3C75 - chains L and J of the 6 polymer chains in the assembly; structure by X-ray diffraction, 2.50 A resolution.

== Chain L ==
Protein: Methylamine dehydrogenase light chain
From: Paracoccus versutus
Notes: EC 1.4.99.3
UniProtKB: P22641 (DHML_PARVE); residues -56 to 131 here correspond to UniProt positions 1-188 (UniProt number = residue number + 57)
Chain sequence (188 residues; row label = number of the first residue in the row; numbers below 1 keep their minus sign (Met-56 is residue -56)):
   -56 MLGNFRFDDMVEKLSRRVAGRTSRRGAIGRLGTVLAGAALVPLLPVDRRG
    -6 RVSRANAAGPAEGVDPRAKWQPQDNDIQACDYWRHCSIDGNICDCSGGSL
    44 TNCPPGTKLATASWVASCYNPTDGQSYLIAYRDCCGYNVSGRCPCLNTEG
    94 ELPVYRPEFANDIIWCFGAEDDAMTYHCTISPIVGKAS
Not modelled in the structure: -56 to 6
Modified residues: Trp57 (2-amino-3-(6,7-dioxo-6,7-dihydro-1H-indol-3-yl)-propionic acid; TRQ)
Cystine bridges: Cys23-Cys88, Cys29-Cys61, Cys36-Cys121, Cys38-Cys86, Cys46-Cys77, Cys78-Cys109
Covalently attached groups: covalent link Trp57-Trp108
Curated features (UniProtKB/Swiss-Prot):
  - modified residue: Trp57 (Tryptophylquinone)
  - cross-link: Trp57 to Trp108 (Tryptophan tryptophylquinone (Trp-Trp))

== Chain J ==
Protein: Methylamine dehydrogenase heavy chain
From: Paracoccus versutus
Notes: EC 1.4.99.3
UniProtKB: P23006 (DHMH_PARVE); residue numbers follow UniProt; this construct covers 1-426
Chain sequence (426 residues; numbered 1 to 426; the number before each row is that of its first residue):
     1 MASARESTPRYLTLIGATLACSALALGAAQAQTEPAEPEAPAETAAADAA
    51 GQTEGQRGAAEAAAALAAGEADEPVILEAPAPDARRVYIQDPAHFAAITQ
   101 QFVIDGSTGRILGMTDGGFLPHPVAAEDGSFFAQASTVFERIARGKRTDY
   151 VEVFDPVTFLPIADIELPDAPRFLVGTYQWMNALTPDNKNLLFYQFSPAP
   201 AVGVVDLEGKTFDRMLDVPDCYHIFPASPTVFYMNCRDGSLARVDFADGE
   251 TKVTNTEVFHTEDELLINHPAFSLRSGRLVWPTYTGKIFQADLTAEGATF
   301 RAPIEALTEAERADDWRPGGWQQTAYHRQSDRIYLLVDQRDEWKHKAASR
   351 FVVVLNAETGERINKIELGHEIDSINVSQDAEPLLYALSAGTQTLHIYDA
   401 ATGEELRSVDQLGRGPQIITTHDMDS
Not modelled in the structure: 1-51
Cystine bridges: Cys221-Cys236

== Interface between chain L and chain J ==
Residue-residue contacts (68):
  Asp17(L) - Ala59(J)
  Asp17(L) - Ala63(J)
  Asn18(L) - Gly55(J)
  Asn18(L) - Gln56(J)
  Asn18(L) - Ala59(J)
  Asp19(L) - Gly55(J)
  Asp19(L) - Ala59(J)
  Ile20(L) - Gly55(J)  hydrogen bond (backbone-backbone)
  Ile20(L) - Gly58(J)
  Ile20(L) - Ala59(J)
  Gln21(L) - Glu54(J)
  Gln21(L) - Gly55(J)
  Gln21(L) - Arg110(J)
  Arg27(L) - Ala62(J)
  Arg27(L) - Asp72(J)  salt bridge
  Asp37(L) - Arg110(J)  salt bridge
  Cys38(L) - Ile111(J)
  Ser39(L) - Gly113(J)
  Ser39(L) - Met114(J)
  Gly40(L) - Leu77(J)
  Gly40(L) - Ile111(J)
  Gly40(L) - Leu112(J)
  Gly41(L) - Leu77(J)
  Gly41(L) - Arg110(J)
  Leu43(L) - Ala62(J)  hydrophobic
  Thr44(L) - Asp72(J)
  Thr44(L) - Pro74(J)
  Thr44(L) - Val75(J)
  Asn45(L) - Pro74(J)
  Asn45(L) - Val75(J)  hydrogen bond (side chain-backbone)
  Asn45(L) - Leu77(J)
  Cys46(L) - Val75(J)  hydrogen bond (backbone-backbone)
  Cys46(L) - Ile76(J)
  Cys46(L) - Leu77(J)  hydrogen bond (backbone-backbone)
  Pro48(L) - Leu77(J)
  Pro48(L) - Glu78(J)
  Pro48(L) - Ala79(J)
  Pro48(L) - Leu112(J)
  Pro48(L) - Thr158(J)
  Pro48(L) - Phe159(J)  hydrophobic
  Gly49(L) - Thr158(J)  hydrogen bond (backbone-backbone)
  Gly49(L) - Leu160(J)
  Thr50(L) - Ile76(J)
  Lys51(L) - Leu160(J)
  Leu52(L) - Pro74(J)
  Leu52(L) - Val75(J)
  Asn63(L) - Leu66(J)
  Asp66(L) - Leu66(J)
  Tyr70(L) - Leu66(J)
  Arg75(L) - Pro74(J)
  Tyr80(L) - Met114(J)  hydrogen bond (side chain-backbone)
  Tyr80(L) - Asp116(J)
  Asn81(L) - Ile98(J)
  Asn81(L) - Asp116(J)  hydrogen bond (backbone-side chain)
  Val82(L) - Gln100(J)  hydrogen bond (backbone-side chain)
  Ser83(L) - Gln100(J)
  Gly84(L) - Gln411(J)
  Arg85(L) - Ile111(J)
  Arg85(L) - Asp410(J)  salt bridge
  Arg85(L) - Gln411(J)
  Cys86(L) - Gln411(J)
  Pro87(L) - Gln411(J)
  Glu113(L) - Ile76(J)
  His120(L) - Met114(J)
  Ile123(L) - Pro74(J)  hydrophobic
  Pro125(L) - Asp72(J)
  Pro125(L) - Pro74(J)  hydrophobic
  Ile126(L) - Asp72(J)  hydrogen bond (backbone-side chain)
Also at the interface, not in a pair above, chain L (41 interface residues in all): Tyr25, Trp26, Ser42, Pro47
Also at the interface, not in a pair above, chain J (35 interface residues in all): Thr53, Glu73, Phe102, Thr115, Val157, Val409, Leu412

== In short ==
41 residues of chain L face 35 of chain J across their interface, with 9 hydrogen bonds and 3 salt bridges.
Polar contacts include Arg27(L)-Asp72(J), Asp37(L)-Arg110(J) and Arg85(L)-Asp410(J).
Chain L is Methylamine dehydrogenase light chain and chain J is Methylamine dehydrogenase heavy chain, both
from Paracoccus versutus; the structure, Paracoccus versutus methylamine dehydrogenase in complex with
amicyanin, was determined by X-ray diffraction.
